Entry 5DC5 (X-ray diffraction, 1.94 A resolution); this record covers chain A.

[Chain A]
Molecule: Histone deacetylase 8
Source organism: Homo sapiens
Notes: EC 3.5.1.98
Reference sequence: Q9BY41 (HDAC8_HUMAN); numbering as in UniProt (aligned over 1-377)
Amino-acid sequence (389 residues; each row starts with the number of its first residue):
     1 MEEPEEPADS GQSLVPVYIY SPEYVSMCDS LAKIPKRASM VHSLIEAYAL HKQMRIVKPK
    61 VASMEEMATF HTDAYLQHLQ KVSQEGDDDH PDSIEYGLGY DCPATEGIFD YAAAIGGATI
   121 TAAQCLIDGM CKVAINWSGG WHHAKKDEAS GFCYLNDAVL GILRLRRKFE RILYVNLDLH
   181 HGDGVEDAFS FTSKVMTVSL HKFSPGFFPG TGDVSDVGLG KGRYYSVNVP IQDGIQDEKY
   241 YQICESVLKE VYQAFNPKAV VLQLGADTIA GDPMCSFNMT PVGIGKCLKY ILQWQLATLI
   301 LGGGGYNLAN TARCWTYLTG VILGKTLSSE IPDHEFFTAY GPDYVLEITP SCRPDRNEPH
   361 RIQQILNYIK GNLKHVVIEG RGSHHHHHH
Unresolved in the structure: 1-13, 85-86, 380-389
Differences from the reference sequence: engineered mutation Asn-176 (Asp in Q9BY41); expression tag (378-389)
Swiss-Prot annotation at these positions:
  - active site: His-143 (Proton acceptor)
  - binding site (substrate): Asp-101, Gly-151, Tyr-306
  - binding site (a divalent metal cation): Asp-178, His-180, Asp-267
  - modified residue: Ser-39 (Phosphoserine)
  - natural variant: His-180 (H180R: In CDLS5), Thr-311 (T311M: In CDLS5), Gly-320 (G320R: In CDLS5), His-334 (H334R: In CDLS5)
  - mutagenesis: Ser-39 (S39A: Enhances the deacetylase activity; S39E: Decreases the deacetylase activity), Asp-101 (D101A: Complete loss of catalytical activity. Complete loss of catalytical activity; when associated with F-306; D101E: Partial loss of catalytical activity ...), His-142 to His-143 (Strongly reduces histone deacetylase activity), His-143 (H143A: Loss of catalytic activity), Tyr-306 (Y306F: Loss of catalytic activity. Complete loss of catalytic activity; when associated with A-101)
Ion coordination: Zn2+: Asp-178, His-180, Asp-267 (together with B3N); K+: Phe-189, Thr-192, Val-195, Tyr-225
Ligand contacts: B3N (4-(dimethylamino)-N-[7-(hydroxyamino)-7-oxoheptyl]benzamide): Tyr-100, Asp-101, His-142, His-143, Gly-151, Phe-152, Asp-178, His-180, Phe-208, Asp-267, Met-274, Gly-304, Tyr-306

[Overview]
Ligands of chain A: compound B3N. The Zn2+ site is built by Asp-178, His-180 and Asp-267. The K+ site is built
by Phe-189, Thr-192, Val-195 and Tyr-225. From UniProt: active-site residue His-143, 3 substrate-binding
residues, 3 divalent metal cation-binding residues and 5 mutagenesis sites.
Chain A is Histone deacetylase 8 (Homo sapiens); the structure, Crystal structure of D176N HDAC8 in complex
with M344, was determined by X-ray diffraction, deposited together with 5DC6, 5DC7 and 5DC8.
